7Q99 - chains D and E of the 5 polymer chains in the assembly; structure by X-ray diffraction, 2.55 A resolution.

== Chain D ==
Protein: Mel5 Human TCR, alpha chain
From: Homo sapiens
Chain sequence (198 residues; row label = number of the first residue in the row):
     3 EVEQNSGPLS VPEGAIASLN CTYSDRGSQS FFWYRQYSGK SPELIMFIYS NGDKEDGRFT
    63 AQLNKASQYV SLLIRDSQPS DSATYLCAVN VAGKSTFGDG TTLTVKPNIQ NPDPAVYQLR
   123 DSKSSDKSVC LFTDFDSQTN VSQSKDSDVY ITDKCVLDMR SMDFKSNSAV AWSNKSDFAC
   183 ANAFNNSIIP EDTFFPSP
Cystine bridges: C23-C89, C132-C182

== Chain E ==
Protein: Mel5 Human TCR, beta chain
From: Homo sapiens
Chain sequence (244 residues; each row starts with the number of its first residue):
     1 SQTIHQWPAT LVQPVGSPLS LECTVEGTSN PNLYWYRQAA GRGLQLLFYS VGIGQISSEV
    61 PQNLSASRPQ DRQFILSSKK LLLSDSGFYL CAWSETGLGT GELFFGEGSR LTVLEDLKNV
   121 FPPEVAVFEP SEAEISHTQK ATLVCLATGF YPDHVELSWW VNGKEVHSGV CTDPQPLKEQ
   181 PALNDSRYAL SSRLRVSATF WQDPRNHFRC QVQFYGLSEN DEWTQDRAKP VTQIVSAEAW
   241 GRAD
Cystine bridges: C23-C91, C145-C210

== How chain D and chain E interact ==
Pairs across the interface - 93 pairs, chain D then chain E:
  S32(D) with T100(E), hydrogen bond (side chain-backbone)
  F34(D) with T100(E); G101(E); E102(E)
  Y36(D) with L103(E), hydrogen bond (side chain-backbone); F105(E), hydrophobic
  Q38(D) with Q38(E), hydrogen bond; R42(E)
  S40(D) with R42(E)
  G41(D) with R110(E)
  K42(D) with F88(E)
  S43(D) with L90(E); G106(E), hydrogen bond (side chain-backbone); E107(E)
  P44(D) with L90(E); F105(E)
  L46(D) with E102(E)
  T86(D) with R42(E), hydrogen bond
  L88(D) with G43(E)
  G95(D) with L98(E)
  K96(D) with L46(E)
  S97(D) with Y36(E), hydrogen bond (backbone-side chain); G101(E); L103(E)
  F99(D) with Y36(E); L44(E), hydrophobic; F105(E), hydrophobic
  G100(D) with G43(E)
  D101(D) with R42(E); G43(E)
  D115(D) with H137(E), salt bridge
  Y119(D) with S131(E); A133(E); E134(E); H137(E); T138(E), hydrogen bond
  Q120(D) with S131(E)
  L121(D) with F128(E), hydrophobic; E129(E); P130(E); S131(E); T142(E); V144(E), hydrophobic
  R122(D) with F128(E); E129(E), hydrogen bond (backbone-backbone)
  D123(D) with A126(E); V127(E); F128(E)
  S124(D) with V127(E), hydrogen bond (side chain-backbone); E129(E); E238(E), hydrogen bond (side chain-backbone)
  K125(D) with A237(E); E238(E)
  V131(D) with F128(E), hydrophobic; L146(E), hydrophobic
  L133(D) with T142(E)
  T135(D) with R195(E)
  D136(D) with T138(E); R195(E), salt bridge
  Y152(D) with E179(E)
  I153(D) with L177(E)
  T154(D) with D173(E); S191(E); R193(E), hydrogen bond
  D155(D) with R193(E)
  C157(D) with C171(E), disulfide; T172(E), hydrogen bond (side chain-backbone); D173(E); R193(E)
  V158(D) with C171(E), hydrogen bond (backbone-side chain)
  L159(D) with G169(E); V170(E); C171(E); R193(E)
  D160(D) with S168(E); G169(E), hydrogen bond (backbone-backbone)
  M161(D) with K140(E); R195(E)
  R162(D) with H167(E); S168(E); G169(E)
  M164(D) with S197(E)
  F166(D) with K140(E); R195(E)
  S168(D) with R195(E)
  S170(D) with R193(E)
  A171(D) with R193(E)
  V172(D) with R193(E)
  W174(D) with L146(E), hydrophobic; A189(E), hydrophobic
  T195(D) with H137(E)
  F197(D) with A133(E), hydrophobic; H137(E)
Other interface residues (no listed pair), chain D (53 interface residues in all): F49, Y51, K129, S130
Other interface residues (no listed pair), chain E (51 interface residues in all): Y34, E59, P174, A239
Inter-chain disulfides: C157(D)-C171(E)

== Summary ==
Chain D and chain E form an interface of 53 and 51 residues respectively; the contacts include 1 disulfide
bond, 14 hydrogen bonds and 2 salt bridges. Among the polar pairs are D115(D)-H137(E), D136(D)-R195(E) and
S32(D)-T100(E).
Chain D is Mel5 Human TCR, alpha chain and chain E is Mel5 Human TCR, beta chain, both from Homo sapiens; the
structure, MHC Class I A02 Allele presenting NLSALGIFST, in complex with Mel5 TCR, was determined by X-ray
diffraction together with 7ZUC, 7Q98, 7Q9A and 7Q9B from the same study.
